PDB entry 8RIW | X-ray diffraction, 2.57 A resolution | chains C and E of the 6 polymer chains in the assembly

# Chain C
Name: Tubulin alpha-1B chain
Source organism: Bos taurus
Reference sequence: P81947 (TBA1B_BOVIN); residue numbers follow UniProt; this construct covers 1-451
Amino-acid sequence (451 residues; each row starts with the number of its first residue):
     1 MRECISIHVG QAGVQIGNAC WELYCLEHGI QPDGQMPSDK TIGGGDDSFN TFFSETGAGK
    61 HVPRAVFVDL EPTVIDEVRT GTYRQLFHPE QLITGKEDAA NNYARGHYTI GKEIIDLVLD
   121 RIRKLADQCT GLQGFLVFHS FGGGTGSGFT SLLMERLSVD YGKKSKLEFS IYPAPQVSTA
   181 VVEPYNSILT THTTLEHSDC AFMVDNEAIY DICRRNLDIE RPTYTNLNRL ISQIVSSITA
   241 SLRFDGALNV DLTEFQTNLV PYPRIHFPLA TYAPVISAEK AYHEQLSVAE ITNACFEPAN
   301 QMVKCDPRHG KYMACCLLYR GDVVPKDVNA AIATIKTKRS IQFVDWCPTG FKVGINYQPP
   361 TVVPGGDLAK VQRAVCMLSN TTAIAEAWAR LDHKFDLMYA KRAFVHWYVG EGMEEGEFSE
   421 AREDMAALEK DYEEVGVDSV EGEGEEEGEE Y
Unresolved in the structure: 441-451
Metal / ion sites: Ca2+: Asp-39, Thr-41, Gly-44, Glu-55
Residues lining bound ligands:
  - A1H00 ((2-methyl-1H-indol-5-yl) 3,4,5-trimethoxybenzenesulfonate): Asn-101, Thr-179, Ala-180
  - GTP (guanosine-5'-triphosphate): Gly-10, Gln-11, Ala-12, Gln-15, Ile-16, Asp-69, Asp-98, Ala-99, Ala-100, Asn-101, Ser-140, Gly-142, Gly-143, Gly-144, Thr-145, Gly-146, Ile-171, Pro-173, Val-177, Ser-178, Thr-179, Glu-183, Asn-206, Tyr-224, Leu-227, Asn-228, Ile-231

# Chain E
Name: Stathmin-4
Source organism: Rattus norvegicus
Reference sequence: P63043 (STMN4_RAT); residues 5-145 here correspond to UniProt positions 49-189 (UniProt number = residue number + 44)
Amino-acid sequence (142 residues; numbered 3 to 145; 1 number in that range is skipped by the numbering (no residue carries it; nothing is unmodelled there); the number before each row is that of its first residue):
     3 MADMEVIELN KCTSGQSFEV ILKPPS
    30 FDVPEFNASL PRRRDPSLEE IQKKLEAAEE RRKYQEAELL KHLAEKREHE REVIQKAIEE
    90 NNNFIKMAKE KLAQKMESNK ENREAHLAAM LERLQEKDKH AEEVRKNKEL KEEASR
Unresolved in the structure: 3-5, 30-43, 144-145
Construct notes: initiating methionine (3); expression tag (4)
Swiss-Prot annotation at these positions:
  - modified residue: Ser-46 (Phosphoserine)

# Interface between chain C and chain E
Residue-residue contacts - 35 pairs, chain C then chain E:
  His-107(C) with Lys-104(E); Met-105(E)
  Tyr-108(C) with Lys-104(E); Met-105(E), hydrophobic; Asn-108(E)
  Thr-109(C) with Arg-112(E)
  Lys-112(C) with Met-105(E)
  Leu-152(C) with Leu-101(E), hydrophobic
  Glu-155(C) with Leu-101(E); Lys-104(E), salt bridge
  Arg-156(C) with Leu-101(E)
  Ser-158(C) with Phe-93(E); Ile-94(E)
  Val-159(C) with Ile-94(E); Ala-97(E), hydrophobic; Lys-98(E)
  Gly-162(C) with Asn-90(E); Ile-94(E)
  Lys-163(C) with Asn-90(E), hydrogen bond (backbone-side chain); Phe-93(E)
  Thr-193(C) with Lys-104(E)
  Glu-196(C) with Phe-93(E); Lys-100(E), salt bridge
  His-197(C) with Phe-93(E); Ala-97(E)
  Val-409(C) with His-115(E)
  Gly-410(C) with Arg-112(E)
  Glu-411(C) with Asn-108(E), hydrogen bond (backbone-side chain); Arg-112(E), salt bridge
  Gly-412(C) with Asn-108(E), hydrogen bond (backbone-side chain); Asn-111(E), hydrogen bond (backbone-side chain); Arg-112(E)
  Met-413(C) with Asn-108(E)
  Glu-414(C) with Ser-107(E), hydrogen bond; Asn-111(E), hydrogen bond

# Overview
Chain C and chain E form an interface of 20 and 14 residues respectively; the contacts include 6 hydrogen
bonds and 3 salt bridges. Among the polar pairs are Glu-155(C)/Lys-104(E), Glu-196(C)/Lys-100(E) and
Glu-411(C)/Arg-112(E). Bound to chain C: GTP and compound A1H00.
Chain C is Tubulin alpha-1B chain (Bos taurus) and chain E is Stathmin-4 (Rattus norvegicus); the structure,
T2R-TTL-1-L01 complex, was determined by X-ray diffraction (same publication as 8RIV).
